PDB entry 1QIV | X-ray diffraction, 2.64 A resolution | chain A

[Chain A]
Molecule: Calmodulin
Organism: Bos taurus
UniProt: P02593 (CALM_HUMAN); residues 1-148 here = UniProt positions 1-148
Sequence (148 residues; each row starts with the number of its first residue):
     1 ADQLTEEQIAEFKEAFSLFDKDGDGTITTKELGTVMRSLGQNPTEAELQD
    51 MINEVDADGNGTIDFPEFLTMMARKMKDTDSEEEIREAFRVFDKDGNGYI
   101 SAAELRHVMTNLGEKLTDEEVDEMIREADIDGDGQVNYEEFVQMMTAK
Disordered / not traced: 1-2, 147-148
Metal / ion sites: Ca2+ site 1: Asp20, Asp22, Asp24, Thr26, Glu31; Ca2+ site 2: Asp56, Asp58, Asn60, Thr62, Glu67; Ca2+ site 3: Asp93, Asp95, Asn97, Tyr99, Glu104; Ca2+ site 4: Asp129, Asp131, Asp133, Gln135, Glu140
Ligand contacts:
  - DPD (N-(3,3,-diphenylpropyl)-n'-[1-R-(2 3,4-bis-butoxyphenyl)-ethyl]-propylenediamine), molecule 1: Glu11, Phe12, Glu14, Ala15, Leu18, Phe19, Val35, Leu39, Met72, Phe92, Ile100, Leu105, Met109, Leu112, Leu116, Met124, Ile125, Ala128, Val136, Phe141, Met144, Met145
  - DPD, molecule 2: Phe19, Ile27, Leu32, Met36, Leu39, Gln41, Met51, Ile52, Val55, Ile63, Phe68, Met71, Met72, Glu87, Ala88, Val91, Phe92, Met145

[Overview]
Ligands of chain A: compound DPD. Asp20, Asp22, Asp24, Thr26 and Glu31 form the Ca2+ site 1. The Ca2+ site 2
is built by Asp56, Asp58, Asn60, Thr62 and Glu67.
Chain A is Calmodulin (Bos taurus); the structure, Calmodulin complexed with
N-(3,3,-diphenylpropyl)-n'-[1-R-(3,4-bis-butoxyphenyl)-ethyl]-propylenediamine (dpd), 1:2 complex, was
determined by X-ray diffraction (same publication as 1QIW).
